6N61 - chains D and F of the 9 polymer chains in the assembly; structure by X-ray diffraction, 3.25 A resolution.

== Chain D ==
Molecule: DNA-directed RNA polymerase subunit beta'
Organism: Escherichia coli
Notes: EC 2.7.7.6
UniProt: P0A8T7 (RPOC_ECOLI); residues 2-1407 here = UniProt positions 2-1407
Sequence (1409 residues; each row starts with the number of its first residue):
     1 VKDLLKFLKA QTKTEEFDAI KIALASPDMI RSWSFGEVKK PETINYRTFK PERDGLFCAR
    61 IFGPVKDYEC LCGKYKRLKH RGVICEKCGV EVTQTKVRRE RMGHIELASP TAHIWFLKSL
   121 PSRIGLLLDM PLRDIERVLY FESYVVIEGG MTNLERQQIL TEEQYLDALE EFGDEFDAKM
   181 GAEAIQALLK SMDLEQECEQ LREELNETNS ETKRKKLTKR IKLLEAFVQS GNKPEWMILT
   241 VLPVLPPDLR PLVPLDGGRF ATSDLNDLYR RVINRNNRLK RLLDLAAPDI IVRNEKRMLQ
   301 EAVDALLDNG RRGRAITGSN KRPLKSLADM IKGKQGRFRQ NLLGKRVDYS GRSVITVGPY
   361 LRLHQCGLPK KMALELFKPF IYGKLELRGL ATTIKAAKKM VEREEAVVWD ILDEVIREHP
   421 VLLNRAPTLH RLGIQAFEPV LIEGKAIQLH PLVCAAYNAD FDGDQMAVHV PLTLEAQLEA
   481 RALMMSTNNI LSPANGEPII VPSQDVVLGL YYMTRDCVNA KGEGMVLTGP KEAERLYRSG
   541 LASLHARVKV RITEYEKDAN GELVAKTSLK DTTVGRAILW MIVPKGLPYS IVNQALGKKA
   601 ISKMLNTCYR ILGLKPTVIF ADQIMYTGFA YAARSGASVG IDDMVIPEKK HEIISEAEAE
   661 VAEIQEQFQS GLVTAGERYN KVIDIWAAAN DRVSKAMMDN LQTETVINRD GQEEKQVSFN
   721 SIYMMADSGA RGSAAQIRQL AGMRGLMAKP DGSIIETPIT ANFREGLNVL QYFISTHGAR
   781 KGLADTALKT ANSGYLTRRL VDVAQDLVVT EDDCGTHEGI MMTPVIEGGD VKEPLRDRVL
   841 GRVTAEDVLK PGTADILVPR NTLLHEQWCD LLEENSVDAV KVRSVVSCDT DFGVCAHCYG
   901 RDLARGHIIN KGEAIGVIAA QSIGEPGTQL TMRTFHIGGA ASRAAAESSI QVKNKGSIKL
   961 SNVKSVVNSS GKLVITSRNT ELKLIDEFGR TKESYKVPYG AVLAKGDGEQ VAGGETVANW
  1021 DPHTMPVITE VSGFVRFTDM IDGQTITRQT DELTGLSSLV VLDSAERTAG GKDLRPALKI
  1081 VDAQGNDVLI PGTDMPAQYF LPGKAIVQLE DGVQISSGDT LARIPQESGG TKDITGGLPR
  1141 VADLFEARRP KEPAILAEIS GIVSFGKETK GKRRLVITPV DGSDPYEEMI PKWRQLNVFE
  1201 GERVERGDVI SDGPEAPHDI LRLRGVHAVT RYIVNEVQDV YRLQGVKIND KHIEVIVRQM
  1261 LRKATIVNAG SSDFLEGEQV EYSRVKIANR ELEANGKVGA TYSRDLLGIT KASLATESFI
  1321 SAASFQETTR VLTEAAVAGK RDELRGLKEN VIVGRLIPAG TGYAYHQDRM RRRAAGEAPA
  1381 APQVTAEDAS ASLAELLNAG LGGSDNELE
Not modelled in the structure: 1-16, 939-947, 1026-1133, 1274-1276, 1376-1409
Differences from the reference sequence: expression tag (1, 1408-1409)
Ion coordination: Zn2+ site 1: Cys70, Cys72, Cys85, Cys88; Mg2+: Asp460, Asp462, Asp464; Zn2+ site 2: Cys814, Cys888, Cys895

== Chain F ==
Molecule: RNA polymerase sigma factor RpoD
Organism: Escherichia coli
UniProt: Q0P6L9 (Q0P6L9_ECOLX); numbering as in UniProt (aligned over 1-613)
Sequence (613 residues; row label = number of the first residue in the row):
     1 MEQNPQSQLK LLVTRGKEQG YLTYAEVNDH LPEDIVDSDQ IEDIIQMIND MGIQVMEEAP
    61 DADDLMLAEN TADEDAAEAA AQVLSSVESE IGRTTDPVRM YMREMGTVEL LTREGEIDIA
   121 KRIEDGINQV QCSVAEYPEA ITYLLEQYNR VEAEEARLSD LITGFVDPNA EEDLAPTATH
   181 VGSELSQEDL DDDEDEDEED GDDDSADDDN SIDPELAREK FAELRAQYVV TRDTIKAKGR
   241 SHATAQEEIL KLSEVFKQFR LVPKQFDYLV NSMRVMMDRV RTQERLIMKL CVEQCKMPKK
   301 NFITLFTGNE TSDTWFNAAI AMNKPWSEKL HDVSEEVHRA LQKLQQIEEE TGLTIEQVKD
   361 INRRMSIGEA KARRAKKEMV EANLRLVISI AKKYTNRGLQ FLDLIQEGNI GLMKAVDKFE
   421 YRRGYKFSTY ATWWIRQAIT RSIADQARTI RIPVHMIETI NKLNRISRQM LQEMGREPTP
   481 EELAERMLMP EDKIRKVLKI AKEPISMETP IGDDEDSHLG DFIEDTTLEL PLDSATTESL
   541 RAATHDVLAG LTAREAKVLR MRFGIDMNTD YTLEEVGKQF DVTRERIRQI EAKALRKLRH
   601 PSRSEVLRSF LDD
Not modelled in the structure: 1-93, 137-261
Differences from the reference sequence: conflict Asn149 (Asp in Q0P6L9)

== Interface between chain D and chain F ==
Residue-residue contacts (78):
  Glu42(D) - Arg451(F)  salt bridge
  Thr43(D) - Thr449(F)  hydrogen bond (side chain-backbone)
  Thr43(D) - Ile450(F)
  Ile44(D) - Ile450(F)  hydrophobic
  Asn45(D) - Arg451(F)
  Tyr46(D) - Arg451(F)
  Tyr46(D) - Ile452(F)  hydrophobic
  Tyr46(D) - Pro453(F)
  Tyr46(D) - Met456(F)
  Tyr46(D) - Ile500(F)
  Lys79(D) - Thr569(F)
  Lys79(D) - Asp570(F)  salt bridge
  Lys96(D) - Thr527(F)
  Tyr140(D) - Thr95(F)
  Tyr140(D) - Met100(F)  hydrophobic
  Glu142(D) - Met100(F)
  Pro251(D) - Met507(F)
  Leu255(D) - Leu519(F)  hydrophobic
  Gly258(D) - Lys502(F)
  Arg259(D) - Lys502(F)
  Arg259(D) - Glu503(F)
  Arg259(D) - Ile505(F)
  Phe260(D) - Pro504(F)
  Phe260(D) - Ile505(F)  hydrogen bond (backbone-backbone)
  Ala261(D) - Ile505(F)
  Ala261(D) - Leu519(F)  hydrophobic
  Thr262(D) - Pro504(F)
  Thr262(D) - Ile505(F)  hydrogen bond (backbone-backbone)
  Thr262(D) - Ser506(F)
  Thr262(D) - Met507(F)  hydrogen bond (backbone-backbone)
  Asp264(D) - Ser506(F)  hydrogen bond
  Asp264(D) - Glu508(F)
  Arg270(D) - Gln446(F)  hydrogen bond (side chain-backbone)
  Arg270(D) - Ala447(F)  hydrogen bond (side chain-backbone)
  Arg270(D) - Arg448(F)  hydrogen bond (side chain-backbone)
  Arg270(D) - Thr449(F)
  Asn274(D) - Gln446(F)
  Arg275(D) - Gln400(F)
  Arg275(D) - Asp403(F)  salt bridge
  Arg278(D) - Asp403(F)  salt bridge
  Arg278(D) - Glu407(F)  salt bridge
  Arg278(D) - Gln446(F)
  Arg281(D) - Glu407(F)  salt bridge
  Leu282(D) - Gln406(F)
  Leu282(D) - Ile410(F)  hydrophobic
  Ala287(D) - Met413(F)  hydrophobic
  Pro288(D) - Lys377(F)
  Pro288(D) - Val380(F)  hydrophobic
  Pro288(D) - Met413(F)
  Ile290(D) - Tyr101(F)  hydrophobic
  Ile290(D) - Leu384(F)  hydrophobic
  Ile291(D) - Leu384(F)  hydrophobic
  Ile291(D) - Gln406(F)
  Ile291(D) - Asn409(F)
  Arg293(D) - Glu104(F)  salt bridge
  Asn294(D) - Tyr101(F)
  Asn294(D) - Leu402(F)
  Asn294(D) - Ile405(F)
  Asn294(D) - Gln406(F)
  Glu295(D) - Gln406(F)
  Arg297(D) - Pro97(F)
  Arg297(D) - Met100(F)
  Arg297(D) - Tyr101(F)
  Met298(D) - Leu402(F)  hydrophobic
  Met298(D) - Asp403(F)
  Met298(D) - Gln406(F)
  Arg322(D) - Pro510(F)
  Lys325(D) - Glu508(F)  salt bridge
  Gln335(D) - Asp516(F)
  Thr392(D) - Val606(F)
  Thr392(D) - Ser609(F)
  Thr393(D) - Ser539(F)  hydrogen bond
  Thr393(D) - Ser609(F)
  Thr393(D) - Phe610(F)
  Ile394(D) - Thr536(F)
  Lys395(D) - Asp533(F)  salt bridge
  Lys395(D) - Thr536(F)  hydrogen bond
  Lys395(D) - Asp612(F)
Also at the interface, not in a pair above, chain D (50 interface residues in all): Pro41, Leu252, Val253, Ser263, Arg271, Leu285, Ala286, Glu301, Ile316, Tyr382, Lys399
Also at the interface, not in a pair above, chain F (52 interface residues in all): His518, Ile523, Leu532, Ala535, Glu605

== Overview ==
Chain D and chain F form an interface of 50 and 52 residues respectively, with 10 hydrogen bonds and 9 salt
bridges. Among the polar pairs are Glu42(D)-Arg451(F), Lys79(D)-Asp570(F) and Arg275(D)-Asp403(F). Cys70(D),
Cys72(D), Cys85(D) and Cys88(D) coordinate Zn2+ site 1.
Chain D is DNA-directed RNA polymerase subunit beta' and chain F is RNA polymerase sigma factor RpoD, both
from Escherichia coli; the structure, Escherichia coli RNA polymerase sigma70-holoenzyme bound to upstream
fork promoter DNA and Capistruin, was determined by X-ray diffraction (same publication as 6N60 and 6N62).
